PDB entry 1RUZ | X-ray diffraction, 2.90 A resolution | chains J and K of the 6 polymer chains in the assembly

Chain J:
Name: hemagglutinin
Source organism: Influenza A virus (A/South Carolina/1/18 (H1N1))
Reference sequence: Q9WFZ1 (Q9WFZ1_9INFA); aligned to UniProt positions 14-341 over residues 1-327 (the alignment contains insertions or deletions, so no single offset holds)
Amino-acid sequence (328 residues; row label = number of the first residue in the row; note: 1 number in that range is skipped by the numbering (no residue carries it; nothing is unmodelled there)):
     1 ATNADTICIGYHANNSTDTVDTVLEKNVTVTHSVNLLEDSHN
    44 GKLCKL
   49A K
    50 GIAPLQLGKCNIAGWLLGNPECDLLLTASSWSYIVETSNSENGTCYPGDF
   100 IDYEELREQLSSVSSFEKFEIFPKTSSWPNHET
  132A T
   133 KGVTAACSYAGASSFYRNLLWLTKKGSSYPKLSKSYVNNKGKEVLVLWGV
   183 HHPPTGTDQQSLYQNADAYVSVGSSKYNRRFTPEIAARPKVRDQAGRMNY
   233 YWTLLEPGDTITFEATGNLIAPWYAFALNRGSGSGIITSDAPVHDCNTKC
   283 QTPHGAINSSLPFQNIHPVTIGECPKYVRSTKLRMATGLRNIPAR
Not modelled in the structure: 1-4
Differences from the reference sequence: conflict Ala326 (Ser340 in Q9WFZ1), Arg327 (Ile341 in Q9WFZ1)
Disulfide bonds: Cys47-Cys278, Cys59-Cys71, Cys94-Cys139, Cys282-Cys306
Small-molecule neighbours: 2-acetamido-2-deoxy-alpha-D-glucopyranose (NDG): Asn68, Pro69, Glu70, Glu90, Asn91, Cys94, Cys139, Arg224

Chain K:
Name: hemagglutinin
Source organism: Influenza A virus (A/South Carolina/1/18 (H1N1))
Reference sequence: Q9WFZ1 (Q9WFZ1_9INFA); residues 501-660 here correspond to UniProt positions 345-504 (UniProt number = residue number - 156)
Amino-acid sequence (160 residues; numbered 501 to 660; the number before each row is that of its first residue):
   501 GLFGAIAGFIEGGWTGMIDGWYGYHHQNEQGSGYAADQKSTQNAIDGITN
   551 KVNSVIEKMNTQFTAVGKEFNNLERRIENLNKKVDDGFLDIWTYNAELLV
   601 LLENERTLDFHDSNVRNLYEKVKSQLKNNAKEIGNGCFEFYHKCDDACME
   651 SVRNGTYDYP
Small-molecule neighbours: 2-acetamido-2-deoxy-alpha-D-glucopyranose (NDG): Ala647, Glu650, Asn654, Thr656

Chain J / chain K interface:
Pairs across the interface (117; chain J residue first):
  Asp5(J) - Gln527(K)
  Asp5(J) - Asn528(K)
  Asp5(J) - Glu529(K)
  Asp5(J) - Glu639(K)
  Asp5(J) - Phe640(K)  hydrogen bond (backbone-backbone)
  Asp5(J) - Lys643(K)
  Asp5(J) - Cys644(K)  hydrogen bond (side chain-backbone)
  Thr6(J) - His526(K)
  Thr6(J) - Gln527(K)  hydrogen bond (backbone-backbone)
  Thr6(J) - Phe638(K)
  Thr6(J) - Glu639(K)
  Thr6(J) - Met649(K)
  Ile7(J) - His526(K)
  Ile7(J) - Cys637(K)
  Ile7(J) - Phe638(K)  hydrogen bond (backbone-backbone)
  Ile7(J) - Val652(K)  hydrophobic
  Cys8(J) - Trp514(K)
  Cys8(J) - Gly523(K)
  Cys8(J) - Tyr524(K)
  Cys8(J) - His525(K)  hydrogen bond (backbone-backbone)
  Cys8(J) - His526(K)
  Cys8(J) - Gly636(K)
  Cys8(J) - Cys637(K)  disulfide
  Ile9(J) - Ile510(K)
  Ile9(J) - Trp514(K)
  Ile9(J) - Gly523(K)
  Ile9(J) - Leu618(K)  hydrophobic
  Ile9(J) - Gly636(K)  hydrogen bond (backbone-backbone)
  Gly10(J) - Trp514(K)
  Gly10(J) - Met517(K)
  Gly10(J) - Tyr522(K)
  Gly10(J) - Gly523(K)  hydrogen bond (backbone-backbone)
  Tyr11(J) - Ile506(K)
  Tyr11(J) - Ala507(K)  hydrogen bond (side chain-backbone)
  Tyr11(J) - Ile510(K)  hydrogen bond (side chain-backbone)
  Tyr11(J) - Glu511(K)
  Tyr11(J) - Gly512(K)  hydrogen bond (side chain-backbone)
  Tyr11(J) - Gly513(K)
  Tyr11(J) - Trp514(K)  hydrogen bond (backbone-backbone)
  Tyr11(J) - Met517(K)
  Tyr11(J) - Trp521(K)
  Tyr11(J) - Val615(K)  hydrophobic
  His12(J) - Met517(K)  hydrogen bond (side chain-backbone)
  His12(J) - Gly520(K)
  His12(J) - Trp521(K)  hydrogen bond (backbone-backbone)
  Ala13(J) - Gly513(K)
  Ala13(J) - Trp514(K)
  Ala13(J) - Thr515(K)
  Val20(J) - Asn604(K)
  Asp21(J) - Leu601(K)
  Asp21(J) - Asn604(K)  hydrogen bond (backbone-side chain)
  Thr22(J) - Leu601(K)
  Thr22(J) - Asn604(K)
  Thr22(J) - Glu605(K)
  Val23(J) - Leu602(K)  hydrophobic
  Val23(J) - Glu605(K)
  Leu24(J) - Glu605(K)  hydrogen bond (backbone-side chain)
  Thr31(J) - Trp521(K)
  His32(J) - Trp521(K)
  Leu36(J) - Val600(K)  hydrophobic
  Glu103(J) - Glu569(K)
  Glu103(J) - Phe570(K)
  Arg106(J) - Glu569(K)  salt bridge
  Glu107(J) - Lys568(K)  salt bridge
  Gly265(J) - Thr564(K)  hydrogen bond (backbone-side chain)
  Ser266(J) - Thr564(K)
  Ile268(J) - Val566(K)
  Phe295(J) - Met559(K)  hydrophobic
  Phe295(J) - Ala596(K)  hydrophobic
  Pro300(J) - Gln562(K)  hydrogen bond (backbone-side chain)
  Val301(J) - Ala565(K)
  Thr302(J) - Gln562(K)  hydrogen bond
  Thr302(J) - Phe563(K)
  Thr302(J) - Thr564(K)
  Thr302(J) - Ala565(K)  hydrogen bond (backbone-backbone)
  Ile303(J) - Thr564(K)
  Gly304(J) - Phe563(K)
  Gly304(J) - Thr564(K)  hydrogen bond (backbone-side chain)
  Glu305(J) - Gln562(K)
  Cys306(J) - Thr561(K)
  Cys306(J) - Gln562(K)  hydrogen bond (backbone-backbone)
  Pro307(J) - Gln562(K)
  Lys308(J) - Gln562(K)
  Lys308(J) - Trp592(K)
  Tyr309(J) - Gln562(K)  hydrogen bond (backbone-side chain)
  Tyr309(J) - Leu589(K)  hydrophobic
  Val310(J) - Thr593(K)
  Arg311(J) - Asp586(K)  salt bridge
  Arg311(J) - Leu589(K)
  Arg311(J) - Asp590(K)  salt bridge
  Arg311(J) - Thr593(K)  hydrogen bond (backbone-side chain)
  Ser312(J) - Thr593(K)
  Ser312(J) - Glu597(K)  hydrogen bond
  Leu315(J) - Ala596(K)
  Leu315(J) - Glu597(K)
  Leu315(J) - Val600(K)  hydrophobic
  Arg316(J) - Val600(K)
  Arg316(J) - Asn604(K)  hydrogen bond (backbone-side chain)
  Met317(J) - Val555(K)  hydrophobic
  Met317(J) - Asn604(K)
  Ala318(J) - Asn604(K)  hydrogen bond (backbone-side chain)
  Ala318(J) - Thr607(K)
  Thr319(J) - Trp521(K)
  Thr319(J) - Ile548(K)
  Thr319(J) - Thr607(K)
  Thr319(J) - His611(K)  hydrogen bond (backbone-side chain)
  Gly320(J) - Trp521(K)
  Gly320(J) - Thr607(K)
  Gly320(J) - His611(K)  hydrogen bond (backbone-side chain)
  Leu321(J) - Trp521(K)
  Leu321(J) - His611(K)
  Arg322(J) - Leu608(K)
  Ile324(J) - Ala507(K)  hydrophobic
  Ile324(J) - Gly512(K)
  Ile324(J) - Gly513(K)  hydrogen bond (backbone-backbone)
  Pro325(J) - Gly513(K)
  Pro325(J) - Thr515(K)
Other interface residues (no listed pair), chain J (53 interface residues in all): Val28, Val30, Val34, Gly267, Ile269, Pro294
Other interface residues (no listed pair), chain K (64 interface residues in all): Ile518, Val552, Ile556, Asn571, Tyr619, Val622, Asn635
Inter-chain disulfides: Cys8(J)-Cys637(K)

Overview:
The interface between chain J and chain K involves 53 residues on one side and 64 on the other; the contacts
include 1 disulfide bond, 29 hydrogen bonds and 4 salt bridges. Polar contacts include Arg106(J)-Glu569(K),
Glu107(J)-Lys568(K) and Arg311(J)-Asp586(K). Bound to chain J: 2-acetamido-2-deoxy-alpha-D-glucopyranose.
Here chain J is hemagglutinin and chain K is hemagglutinin, both from Influenza A virus (A/South Carolina/1/18
(H1N1)). Entry 1RUZ (1918 H1 Hemagglutinin) was determined by X-ray diffraction, deposited together with 1RU7,
1RUY, 1RV0, 1RVT, 1RVX and 1RVZ.
